Entry 8XX6 (electron microscopy, 2.99 A resolution); this record covers chains D and E of the 7 polymer chains in the assembly.

# Chain D
Molecule: MDNCF-a
Organism: Homo sapiens
UniProtKB: P10145 (IL8_HUMAN); residues -6 to 72 here correspond to UniProt positions 21-99 (UniProt number = residue number + 27)
Amino-acid sequence (79 residues; row label = number of the first residue in the row; numbers below 1 keep their minus sign (Glu-6 is residue -6)):
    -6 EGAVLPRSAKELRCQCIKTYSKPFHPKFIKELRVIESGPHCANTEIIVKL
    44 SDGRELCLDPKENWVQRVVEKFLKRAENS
Unresolved in the structure: -6 to -2, 72
Disulfide bonds: Cys7-Cys34, Cys9-Cys50

# Chain E
Molecule: MDNCF-a
Organism: Homo sapiens
UniProtKB: P10145 (IL8_HUMAN); residues -8 to 70 here correspond to UniProt positions 21-99 (UniProt number = residue number + 29)
Amino-acid sequence (79 residues; each row starts with the number of its first residue; numbers below 1 keep their minus sign (Glu-8 is residue -8)):
    -8 EGAVLPRSAKELRCQCIKTYSKPFHPKFIKELRVIESGPHCANTEIIVKL
    42 SDGRELCLDPKENWVQRVVEKFLKRAENS
Unresolved in the structure: -8 to 4, 70
Disulfide bonds: Cys5-Cys32, Cys7-Cys48

# Chain D / chain E interface
Residue-residue contacts - 24 pairs, chain D then chain E:
  Lys23(D) - Glu27(E)  salt bridge
  Glu24(D) - Arg24(E)  salt bridge
  Glu24(D) - Val25(E)
  Glu24(D) - Ile26(E)
  Leu25(D) - Arg24(E)
  Leu25(D) - Val25(E)  hydrogen bond (backbone-backbone)
  Arg26(D) - Glu22(E)
  Arg26(D) - Leu23(E)
  Val27(D) - Glu22(E)
  Val27(D) - Leu23(E)  hydrogen bond (backbone-backbone)
  Ile28(D) - Glu22(E)
  Glu29(D) - Ile20(E)
  Glu29(D) - Lys21(E)  salt bridge
  Glu29(D) - Arg66(E)  salt bridge
  Thr37(D) - Ala67(E)  hydrogen bond (side chain-backbone)
  Lys54(D) - Glu68(E)  hydrogen bond (side chain-backbone)
  Lys54(D) - Asn69(E)
  Gln59(D) - Glu68(E)
  Phe65(D) - Glu27(E)
  Leu66(D) - Val25(E)  hydrophobic
  Leu66(D) - Leu64(E)  hydrophobic
  Arg68(D) - Glu27(E)  salt bridge
  Ala69(D) - Thr35(E)
  Glu70(D) - Gln57(E)
Other interface residues (no listed pair), chain D (18 interface residues in all): Ile22, Ser30, Val62
Other interface residues (no listed pair), chain E (17 interface residues in all): Ser28, Phe63

# Overview
18 residues of chain D and 17 residues of chain E are in contact, with 4 hydrogen bonds and 5 salt bridges.
Polar pairs include Lys23(D)-Glu27(E), Glu24(D)-Arg24(E) and Glu29(D)-Lys21(E).
Both chains are MDNCF-a (Homo sapiens). Entry 8XX6 (Structure of CXCR2 bound to CXCL8 (CXCR2-CXCL8-Go Full
map)) was determined by electron microscopy, deposited together with 8XVU, 8XWA, 8XWF, 8XWM, 8XWN, 8XWS and 6
further entries.
